2JLC - chains A and B; structure by X-ray diffraction, 2.50 A resolution.

== Chain A (and B) ==
Protein: 2-succinyl-5-enolpyruvyl-6-hydroxy-3-cyclohexene -1-carboxylate synthase
Organism: Escherichia coli
Notes: EC 2.2.1.9; chain B of this document is another copy of the same molecule, construct and numbering; everything in this record applies to it too
Reference sequence: P17109 (MEND_ECOLI); residues 1-556 here = UniProt positions 1-556
Sequence (577 residues; numbered -20 to 556; the number before each row is that of its first residue; numbers below 1 keep their minus sign (Met-20 is residue -20)):
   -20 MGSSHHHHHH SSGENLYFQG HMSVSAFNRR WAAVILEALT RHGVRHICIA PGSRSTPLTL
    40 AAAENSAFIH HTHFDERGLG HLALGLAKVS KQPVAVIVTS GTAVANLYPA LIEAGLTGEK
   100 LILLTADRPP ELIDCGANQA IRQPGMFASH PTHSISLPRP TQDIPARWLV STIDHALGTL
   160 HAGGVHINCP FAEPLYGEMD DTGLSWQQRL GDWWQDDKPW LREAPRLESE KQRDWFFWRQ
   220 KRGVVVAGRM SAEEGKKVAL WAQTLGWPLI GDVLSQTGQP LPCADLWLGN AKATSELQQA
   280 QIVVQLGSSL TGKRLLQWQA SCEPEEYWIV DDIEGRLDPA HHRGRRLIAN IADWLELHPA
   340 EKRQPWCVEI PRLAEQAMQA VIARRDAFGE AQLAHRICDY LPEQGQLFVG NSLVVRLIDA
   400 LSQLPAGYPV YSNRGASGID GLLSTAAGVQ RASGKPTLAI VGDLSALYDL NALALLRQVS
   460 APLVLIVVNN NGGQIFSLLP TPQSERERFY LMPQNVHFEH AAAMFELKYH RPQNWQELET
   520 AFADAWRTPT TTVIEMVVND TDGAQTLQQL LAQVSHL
Disordered / not traced: -20 to 0, 176-177 (chain B: -20 to 0)
Bound ions: Mn2+: Asp442, Asn469, Gly471 (together with thiamine diphosphate)
Ligand contacts:
  - thiamine diphosphate (TPP), molecule 1: Pro30, Gly31, Glu55, Thr78, Thr81, Ala82, Asn85, Gln118
  - thiamine diphosphate (TPP), molecule 2: Asn390, Ser391, Leu392, Val393, Ser416, Gly417, Ile418, Asp419, Gly441, Asp442, Leu443, Ser444, Tyr447, Asn469, Gly471, Gly472, Gln473, Ile474, Phe475
UniProt features mapped onto this chain:
  - mutagenesis: Glu55 (E55Q: Loss of activity)

== How chain A and chain B interact ==
Pairs across the interface - 142 pairs, chain A then chain B:
  Ile28(A) with Phe488(B), hydrophobic; Met491(B)
  Ala29(A) with Met491(B)
  Pro30(A) with Tyr489(B); Met491(B)
  Gly31(A) with Phe475(B); Tyr489(B)
  Ser32(A) with Phe475(B)
  Thr35(A) with Tyr489(B), hydrogen bond
  Thr38(A) with Phe488(B)
  Leu39(A) with Pro481(B), hydrophobic; Glu484(B); Tyr489(B)
  Ala42(A) with Phe488(B), hydrophobic
  His49(A) with Arg487(B); Phe488(B)
  Thr51(A) with Arg487(B); Phe488(B); Met491(B)
  His52(A) with Met491(B)
  Phe53(A) with Leu446(B), hydrophobic; Tyr447(B); Gln493(B)
  Asp54(A) with Arg56(B), salt bridge; Tyr447(B)
  Glu55(A) with Tyr447(B), hydrogen bond
  Arg56(A) with Asp54(B), salt bridge; Arg56(B); Asn85(B), hydrogen bond
  Thr81(A) with Pro88(B); Gly417(B); Asp419(B), hydrogen bond
  Ala84(A) with Ile91(B), hydrophobic
  Asn85(A) with Arg56(B), hydrogen bond; Pro88(B); Asp419(B), hydrogen bond; Tyr447(B), hydrogen bond
  Tyr87(A) with Ala84(B), hydrophobic; Tyr87(B), hydrophobic; Met125(B), hydrogen bond (side chain-backbone)
  Pro88(A) with Thr81(B); Ala84(B), hydrophobic; Asn85(B)
  Ile91(A) with Ala84(B), hydrophobic; Ile120(B), hydrophobic; Met125(B), hydrophobic
  Glu110(A) with His320(B), hydrogen bond (backbone-side chain)
  Leu111(A) with Pro318(B)
  Asp113(A) with Arg315(B)
  Cys114(A) with Arg315(B); Leu316(B); Asp317(B), hydrogen bond (backbone-backbone); Pro318(B); His320(B)
  Gly115(A) with Arg315(B), hydrogen bond (backbone-backbone)
  Ala116(A) with Pro318(B), hydrophobic
  Asn117(A) with Arg413(B), hydrogen bond (side chain-backbone); Gly414(B), hydrogen bond (side chain-backbone); Ser416(B), hydrogen bond
  Gln118(A) with Gly414(B), hydrogen bond (backbone-backbone); Ala415(B)
  Ile120(A) with Ile91(B), hydrophobic; Leu95(B), hydrophobic
  Arg121(A) with Ser128(B), hydrogen bond (side chain-backbone); His129(B), hydrogen bond (backbone-side chain)
  Gly124(A) with Ala127(B)
  Met125(A) with Tyr87(B), hydrogen bond (backbone-side chain); Ile91(B), hydrophobic; Met125(B)
  Ala127(A) with Gly124(B)
  Ser128(A) with Arg121(B), hydrogen bond (backbone-side chain)
  His129(A) with Ile120(B); Arg121(B), hydrogen bond (side chain-backbone)
  Tyr175(A) with Pro479(B); Thr480(B)
  Arg315(A) with Asp113(B); Cys114(B); Gly115(B), hydrogen bond (backbone-backbone)
  Leu316(A) with Cys114(B)
  Asp317(A) with Cys114(B), hydrogen bond (backbone-backbone)
  Pro318(A) with Leu111(B), hydrophobic; Cys114(B)
  His320(A) with Glu110(B), hydrogen bond (side chain-backbone); Cys114(B)
  Arg413(A) with Asn117(B)
  Gly414(A) with Asn117(B); Gln118(B)
  Ala415(A) with Thr81(B); Gln118(B)
  Ser416(A) with Asn117(B), hydrogen bond
  Gly417(A) with Thr81(B)
  Asp419(A) with Thr81(B), hydrogen bond; Asn85(B), hydrogen bond
  Leu446(A) with Phe53(B), hydrophobic; Asn450(B), hydrogen bond (backbone-side chain); Met503(B), hydrophobic
  Tyr447(A) with Phe53(B); Asp54(B); Glu55(B), hydrogen bond; Asn85(B); Asn450(B), hydrogen bond (backbone-side chain)
  Leu449(A) with Met503(B), hydrophobic
  Asn450(A) with Leu446(B), hydrogen bond (side chain-backbone); Tyr447(B), hydrogen bond (side chain-backbone)
  Ala453(A) with Gln493(B)
  Arg456(A) with Gln493(B), hydrogen bond (side chain-backbone); Asn494(B), hydrogen bond (side chain-backbone)
  Phe475(A) with Gly31(B)
  Leu478(A) with Ser32(B)
  Pro479(A) with Tyr175(B)
  Thr480(A) with Tyr175(B)
  Pro481(A) with Leu39(B), hydrophobic
  Glu484(A) with Ala42(B)
  Arg487(A) with His49(B), hydrogen bond (side chain-backbone)
  Phe488(A) with Thr38(B); Ala42(B), hydrophobic; His49(B)
  Tyr489(A) with Pro30(B); Gly31(B); Thr35(B), hydrogen bond; Leu39(B)
  Met491(A) with Ile28(B); Ala29(B); Pro30(B); Thr51(B); His52(B)
  Gln493(A) with Phe53(B); Ala453(B); Arg456(B), hydrogen bond (backbone-side chain)
  Asn494(A) with Arg456(B), hydrogen bond (backbone-side chain)
  Val495(A) with Met503(B)
  His496(A) with Met503(B)
  His499(A) with His499(B), hydrogen bond; Ala502(B)
  Ala500(A) with Met503(B), hydrophobic
  Ala502(A) with His499(B)
  Met503(A) with Leu446(B), hydrophobic; Val495(B); His496(B); His499(B)
  Phe504(A) with Leu446(B), hydrophobic; Val495(B), hydrophobic
Interface residues without a listed pair, chain A (80 interface residues in all): Leu95, Ile112, Ala119, Arg395, Leu443, Phe497
Interface residues without a listed pair, chain B (79 interface residues in all): Ile112, Ala116, Ala119, Leu443, Leu449, Leu478, Phe497, Ala500, Phe504

== In short ==
The interface between chain A and chain B involves 80 residues on one side and 79 on the other; the contacts
include 38 hydrogen bonds and 2 salt bridges. Polar pairs include Asp54(A)-Arg56(B), Thr35(A)-Tyr489(B) and
Glu55(A)-Tyr447(B). Ligands of chain A: thiamine diphosphate.
Chain A and chain B are both 2-succinyl-5-enolpyruvyl-6-hydroxy-3-cyclohexene -1-carboxylate synthase
(Escherichia coli); the structure, Crystal structure of E.coli MenD, 2-succinyl-5-enolpyruvyl-6-hydroxy-
3-cyclohexadiene-1-carboxylate synthase - native protein, was determined by X-ray diffraction, deposited
together with 2JLA.
